PDB entry 2V4Q | X-ray diffraction, 2.60 A resolution | chains A and P of the 3 polymer chains in the assembly

# Chain A
Protein: DNA polymerase IV
Organism: Sulfolobus solfataricus
Notes: EC 2.7.7.7
UniProtKB: Q97W02 (DPO42_SULSO); residue numbers follow UniProt; this construct covers 1-352
Amino-acid sequence (358 residues; row label = number of the first residue in the row; numbers below 1 keep their minus sign (His-5 is residue -5)):
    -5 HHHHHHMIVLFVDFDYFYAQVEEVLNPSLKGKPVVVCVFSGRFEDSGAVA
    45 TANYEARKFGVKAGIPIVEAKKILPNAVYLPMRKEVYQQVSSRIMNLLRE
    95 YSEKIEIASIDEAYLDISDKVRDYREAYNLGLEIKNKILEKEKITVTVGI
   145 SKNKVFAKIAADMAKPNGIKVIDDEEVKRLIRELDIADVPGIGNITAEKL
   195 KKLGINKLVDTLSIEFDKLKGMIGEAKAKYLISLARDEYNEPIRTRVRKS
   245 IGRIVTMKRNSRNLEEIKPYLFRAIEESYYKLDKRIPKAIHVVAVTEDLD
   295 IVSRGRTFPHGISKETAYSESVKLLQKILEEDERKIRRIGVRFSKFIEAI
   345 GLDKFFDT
Unresolved in the structure: -5 to 0, 343-352
Ion coordination: Ca2+ site 1: Asp7, Phe8, Asp105 (together with 2'-deoxyguanosine-5'-triphosphate); Ca2+ site 2: Asp7, Asp105, Glu106 (together with 2'-deoxyguanosine-5'-triphosphate); Ca2+ site 3: Ala181, Ile186
Ligand contacts: 2'-deoxyguanosine-5'-triphosphate (DGT): Asp7, Phe8, Asp9, Tyr10, Phe11, Tyr12, Val32, Val43, Ala44, Thr45, Tyr48, Arg51, Ala57, Gly58, Met76, Asp105, Lys159
Curated features (UniProtKB/Swiss-Prot):
  - active site: Glu106
  - binding site (Mg(2+)): Asp7, Asp105
  - site: Tyr12 (Substrate discrimination)
  - mutagenesis: Asp105 to Glu106 (Loss of function), Glu342 to Thr352 (Almost complete loss of interaction with PCNA)

# Chain P
Molecule: 14-nt DNA strand
Sequence (14 nucleotides; numbered 1 to 14; the number before each row is that of its first residue):
     1 GGGGGAAGGATTCC

# Chain A / chain P interface
Pairs across the interface (31; chain A residue first):
  Ala102(A) - DC14(P)  phosphate contact
  Glu106(A) - DC14(P)  phosphate contact
  Tyr108(A) - DC14(P)  phosphate contact
  Lys152(A) - DC14(P)  salt bridge to the phosphate
  Val183(A) - DC13(P)  phosphate contact
  Pro184(A) - DC13(P)  phosphate contact
  Pro184(A) - DC14(P)  base contact
  Gly185(A) - DT12(P)  hydrogen bond to the phosphate
  Gly185(A) - DC13(P)  hydrogen bond to the phosphate
  Gly185(A) - DC14(P)  base contact
  Ile186(A) - DT12(P)  phosphate contact
  Ile186(A) - DC13(P)  phosphate contact
  Gly187(A) - DT12(P)  hydrogen bond to the phosphate
  Gly187(A) - DC13(P)  phosphate contact
  Asn188(A) - DT12(P)  phosphate contact
  Ile189(A) - DT11(P)  phosphate contact
  Ile189(A) - DT12(P)  hydrogen bond to the phosphate
  Thr190(A) - DT11(P)  phosphate contact
  Thr190(A) - DT12(P)  hydrogen bond to the phosphate
  Lys193(A) - DT11(P)  salt bridge to the phosphate
  Val296(A) - DG9(P)  phosphate contact
  Ser297(A) - DG8(P)  sugar contact
  Ser297(A) - DG9(P)  hydrogen bond to the phosphate
  Arg298(A) - DG8(P)  hydrogen bond to the phosphate
  Arg298(A) - DG9(P)  salt bridge to the phosphate
  Gly299(A) - DG8(P)  hydrogen bond to the phosphate
  Arg300(A) - DA7(P)  phosphate contact
  Thr301(A) - DA6(P)  sugar contact
  Thr301(A) - DA7(P)  hydrogen bond to the phosphate
  Lys321(A) - DG8(P)  salt bridge to the phosphate
  Lys339(A) - DA6(P)  salt bridge to the phosphate
Also at the interface, not in a pair above, chain A (24 interface residues in all): Ala191, Lys221, Asp294
Also at the interface, not in a pair above, chain P (9 interface residues in all): DA10

# In short
24 residues of chain A face 9 of chain P across their interface; the contacts include 9 hydrogen bonds and 5
salt bridges. Among the polar pairs are Gly185(A)-DT12(P), Gly185(A)-DC13(P) and Gly187(A)-DT12(P). Bound to
chain A: 2'-deoxyguanosine-5'-triphosphate.
Here chain A is DNA polymerase IV (Sulfolobus solfataricus) and chain P is a 14-nt DNA strand. Entry 2V4Q
(Post-insertion complex of the Y-family DNA polymerase Dpo4 with M1dG containing template DNA) was determined
by X-ray diffraction.
